PDB entry 9JZ0 | electron microscopy, 3.50 A resolution | chains 0 and x of the 66 polymer chains in the assembly

# Chain 0
Protein: Internal virion protein gp14
Organism: Escherichia phage T7
UniProtKB: P03724 (GP14_BPT7); residue numbers follow UniProt; this construct covers 1-196
Chain sequence (196 residues; each row starts with the number of its first residue):
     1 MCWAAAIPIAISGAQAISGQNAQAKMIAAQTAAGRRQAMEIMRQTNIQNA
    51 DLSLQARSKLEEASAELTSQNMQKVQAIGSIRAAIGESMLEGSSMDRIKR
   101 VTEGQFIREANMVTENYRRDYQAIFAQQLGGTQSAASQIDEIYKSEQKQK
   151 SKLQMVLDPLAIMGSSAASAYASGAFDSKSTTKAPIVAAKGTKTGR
Unresolved in the structure: 1-24, 144-196

# Chain x
Protein: Tail tubular protein gp12
Organism: Escherichia phage T7
UniProtKB: P03747 (TUBE2_BPT7); numbering as in UniProt (aligned over 1-794)
Chain sequence (794 residues; row label = number of the first residue in the row):
     1 MALISQSIKNLKGGISQQPDILRYPDQGSRQVNGWSSETEGLQKRPPLVF
    51 LNTLGDNGALGQAPYIHLINRDEHEQYYAVFTGSGIRVFDLSGNEKQVRY
   101 PNGSNYIKTANPRNDLRMVTVADYTFIVNRNVVAQKNTKSVNLPNYNPNQ
   151 DGLINVRGGQYGRELIVHINGKDVAKYKIPDGSQPEHVNNTDAQWLAEEL
   201 AKQMRTNLSDWTVNVGQGFIHVTAPSGQQIDSFTTKDGYADQLINPVTHY
   251 AQSFSKLPPNAPNGYMVKIVGDASKSADQYYVRYDAERKVWTETLGWNTE
   301 DQVLWETMPHALVRAADGNFDFKWLEWSPKSCGDVDTNPWPSFVGSSIND
   351 VFFFRNRLGFLSGENIILSRTAKYFNFYPASIANLSDDDPIDVAVSTNRI
   401 AILKYAVPFSEELLIWSDEAQFVLTASGTLTSKSVELNLTTQFDVQDRAR
   451 PFGIGRNVYFASPRSSFTSIHRYYAVQDVSSVKNAEDITSHVPNYIPNGV
   501 FSICGSGTENFCSVLSHGDPSKIFMYKFLYLNEELRQQSWSHWDFGENVQ
   551 VLACQSISSDMYVILRNEFNTFLARISFTKNAIDLQGEPYRAFMDMKIRY
   601 TIPSGTYNDDTFTTSIHIPTIYGANFGRGKITVLEPDGKITVFEQPTAGW
   651 NSDPWLRLSGNLEGRMVYIGFNINFVYEFSKFLIKQTADDGSTSTEDIGR
   701 LQLRRAWVNYENSGTFDIYVENQSSNWKYTMAGARLGSNTLRAGRLNLGT
   751 GQYRFPVVGNAKFNTVYILSDETTPLNIIGCGWEGNYLRRSSGI
Unresolved in the structure: 1, 791-794

# Chain 0 / chain x interface
Pairs across the interface (59):
  M89(0) - S396(x)  hydrogen bond (backbone-backbone)
  M89(0) - F422(x)  hydrophobic
  M89(0) - L437(x)
  L90(0) - V393(x)  hydrophobic
  L90(0) - A394(x)  hydrogen bond (backbone-backbone)
  L90(0) - V395(x)
  L90(0) - S396(x)
  L90(0) - V435(x)  hydrophobic
  L90(0) - E436(x)
  L90(0) - L437(x)
  E91(0) - V393(x)
  E91(0) - A394(x)
  E91(0) - S396(x)  hydrogen bond
  G92(0) - D392(x)
  G92(0) - A394(x)
  S93(0) - P339(x)
  S93(0) - D392(x)  hydrogen bond (backbone-backbone)
  S94(0) - I391(x)
  S94(0) - D392(x)  hydrogen bond (backbone-backbone)
  S94(0) - S432(x)
  M95(0) - V393(x)  hydrophobic
  R97(0) - P379(x)
  R97(0) - S381(x)  hydrogen bond (side chain-backbone)
  R97(0) - I382(x)  hydrogen bond (side chain-backbone)
  R97(0) - A383(x)
  R97(0) - L385(x)
  R97(0) - D389(x)  salt bridge
  I98(0) - L385(x)  hydrophobic
  R100(0) - S276(x)
  R100(0) - A277(x)
  R100(0) - T337(x)  hydrogen bond (side chain-backbone)
  V101(0) - I382(x)
  V101(0) - N384(x)
  V101(0) - L385(x)  hydrophobic
  E103(0) - K275(x)
  E103(0) - A277(x)
  G104(0) - A277(x)
  G104(0) - D278(x)
  I107(0) - G271(x)
  I107(0) - D272(x)
  I107(0) - A277(x)  hydrophobic
  I107(0) - D278(x)
  R108(0) - F254(x)
  R108(0) - D278(x)  salt bridge
  R108(0) - Y280(x)
  R108(0) - A383(x)
  N111(0) - Q252(x)  hydrogen bond (side chain-backbone)
  N111(0) - G271(x)
  N111(0) - D278(x)
  R118(0) - K256(x)
  Q122(0) - A240(x)
  Q122(0) - D241(x)
  Q122(0) - Q242(x)
  F125(0) - Y239(x)
  F125(0) - A240(x)
  A126(0) - Y239(x)
  L129(0) - R163(x)
  L129(0) - Y239(x)  hydrophobic
  Q133(0) - R163(x)
Other interface residues (no listed pair), chain 0 (24 interface residues in all): S88, E115
Other interface residues (no listed pair), chain x (41 interface residues in all): S253, S255, D336, P390, T397, K433

# Summary
24 residues of chain 0 and 41 residues of chain x are in contact, with 9 hydrogen bonds and 2 salt bridges.
Among the polar pairs are R97(0)-D389(x), R108(0)-D278(x) and E91(0)-S396(x).
Chain 0 is Internal virion protein gp14 and chain x is Tail tubular protein gp12, both from Escherichia phage
T7; the structure, portal-tail complex of DNA-ejected T7, was determined by electron microscopy (same
publication as 9JYY and 9JYZ).
